PDB entry 1F45 | X-ray diffraction, 2.80 A resolution | chains A and B

# Chain A
Protein: Interleukin-12 beta chain
Organism: Homo sapiens
Notes: engineered mutation(s): A150F/A151N
UniProtKB: P29460 (I12B_HUMAN); residues 1-306 here correspond to UniProt positions 23-328 (UniProt number = residue number + 22)
Chain sequence (306 residues; each row starts with the number of its first residue):
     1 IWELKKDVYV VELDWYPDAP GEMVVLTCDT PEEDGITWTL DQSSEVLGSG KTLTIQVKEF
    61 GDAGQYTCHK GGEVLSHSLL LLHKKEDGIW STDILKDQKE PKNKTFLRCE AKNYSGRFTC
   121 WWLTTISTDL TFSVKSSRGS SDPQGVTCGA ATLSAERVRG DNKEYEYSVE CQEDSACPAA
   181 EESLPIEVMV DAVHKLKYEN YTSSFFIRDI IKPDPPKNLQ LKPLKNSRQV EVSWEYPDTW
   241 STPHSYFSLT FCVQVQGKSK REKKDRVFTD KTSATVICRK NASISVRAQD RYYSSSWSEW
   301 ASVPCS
Unresolved in the structure: 69-75, 157-163, 257-263, 280-282
Cystine bridges: Cys28-Cys68, Cys109-Cys120, Cys148-Cys171, Cys278-Cys305
Covalent attachments: glycan linked to Asn200
Swiss-Prot annotation at these positions:
  - glycosylation: Asn113 (N-linked (GlcNAc...) asparagine), Asn200 (N-linked (GlcNAc...) asparagine), Trp297 (C-linked (Man) tryptophan)
From the paper describing this entry:
  - post-translational modification sites: Asn200
  - contacts within the chain: Tyr114-Asp290 (hydrogen bond)
  - mutagenesis - F247A: abolished expression
  - conformationally variable residues (loop rearrangement, side-chain flip): Trp240 to Leu249, Gln289 to Trp297

# Chain B
Protein: Interleukin-12 alpha chain
Organism: Homo sapiens
UniProtKB: P29459 (I12A_HUMAN); the construct has insertions or renumbered stretches relative to UniProt, so the offset changes along the chain: 1-74 = UniProt 23-96; 79-86 = UniProt 102-109; 88-197 = UniProt 110-219
Chain sequence (197 residues; each row starts with the number of its first residue; note: 5 numbers in that range are skipped by the numbering (no residue carries them; nothing is unmodelled there); a row labelled like 74A-74E holds insertion residues (74A, then the next letters in order)):
     1 RNLPVATPDP GMFPCLHHSQ NLLRAVSNML QKARQTLEFY PCTSEEIDHE DITKDKTSTV
    61 EACLPLELTK NESC
74A-74E LNSRE
    79 TSFITNGS
    88 CLASRKTSFM MALCLSSIYE DLKMYQVEFK TMNAKLLMDP KRQIFLDQNM LAVIDELMQA
   148 LNFNSETVPQ KSSLEEPDFY KTKIKLCILL HAFRIRAVTI DRVMSYLNAS
Unresolved in the structure: 1-19, 43-57, 74A-74E, 88-94, 149-166
Cystine bridges: Cys42-Cys174, Cys63-Cys101
Sequence notes: engineered mutation Met191 (Thr213 in P29459)
Swiss-Prot annotation at these positions:
  - glycosylation (N-linked (GlcNAc...) asparagine): Asn71, Asn84
From the paper describing this entry:
  - contacts within the chain: Asp108-Arg183 (salt bridge)
  - mutagenesis - C74S: unchanged binding to Interleukin-12 beta chain (chain A)
  - mutagenesis - R183A, R183L: abolished expression

# Interface between chain A and chain B
Residue-residue contacts - 42 pairs, chain A then chain B:
  Tyr114(A) with Arg189(B), hydrogen bond
  Ser175(A) with Ser73(B)
  Ala176(A) with Ser73(B)
  Cys177(A) with Ser73(B); Cys74(B), disulfide
  Pro178(A) with Cys74(B)
  Ala179(A) with Val60(B); Leu64(B), hydrophobic; Leu68(B), hydrophobic
  Glu181(A) with Val60(B); Ile182(B); Arg183(B), salt bridge; Thr186(B), hydrogen bond
  Arg208(A) with Ile182(B)
  Thr242(A) with Leu68(B)
  Pro243(A) with Pro65(B), hydrophobic; Glu67(B); Leu68(B)
  Ser245(A) with Arg189(B); Ser192(B), hydrogen bond (backbone-side chain); Tyr193(B); Ala196(B)
  Tyr246(A) with Pro65(B), hydrophobic; Arg189(B), hydrogen bond (backbone-side chain)
  Phe247(A) with Arg189(B)
  Ser248(A) with Ser192(B)
  Gln289(A) with Arg34(B), hydrogen bond
  Asp290(A) with Arg34(B), hydrogen bond (backbone-side chain)
  Arg291(A) with Arg34(B), hydrogen bond (backbone-side chain)
  Tyr292(A) with Leu30(B), hydrophobic; Arg34(B); Arg181(B), hydrogen bond (backbone-side chain); Val185(B), hydrophobic; Asp188(B), hydrogen bond; Arg189(B)
  Tyr293(A) with Arg34(B), hydrogen bond (backbone-side chain); Arg181(B); Ile182(B); Val185(B); Arg189(B)
  Ser294(A) with Arg34(B), hydrogen bond (backbone-side chain)
  Ser295(A) with Arg34(B)
Also at the interface, not in a pair above, chain A (23 interface residues in all): Glu182, Thr250
Also at the interface, not in a pair above, chain B (23 interface residues in all): Ser27, Asn71, Asn84, Val190
Disulfides between the chains: Cys177(A)-Cys74(B)
Interface features reported in the paper:
  - pairs named by the authors: Tyr114(A)-Arg189(B), Cys177(A)-Cys74(B) (covalent link), Glu181(A)-Arg183(B) (hydrogen bond), Glu181(A)-Thr186(B) (hydrogen bond), Glu181(A)-Val60(B) (hydrophobic contact), Glu181(A)-Ile182(B) (hydrophobic contact), Tyr246(A)-Arg189(B), Asp290(A)-Arg189(B) (water-mediated contact), Tyr292(A)-Arg189(B), Tyr293(A)-Arg189(B)
  - interface residues, chain A: Glu181(A)
  - hot spots on chain A (mutagenesis) - P178G, A179F: decreased binding to Interleukin-12 alpha chain (chain B)
  - interface residues, chain B: Arg34(B), Arg189(B)
  - hot spots on chain B (mutagenesis) - R189A, R189F, R189L: abolished binding to Interleukin-12 beta chain (chain A)
  - hot spots on chain B (mutagenesis) - L68A, R189K: decreased binding to Interleukin-12 beta chain (chain A)

# Summary
Chain A and chain B each contribute 23 residues to their interface; the contacts include 1 disulfide bond, 11
hydrogen bonds and 1 salt bridge. Polar pairs include Glu181(A)-Arg183(B), Tyr114(A)-Arg189(B) and
Glu181(A)-Thr186(B). The authors report contacts between Tyr114(A) and Arg189(B), Cys177(A) and Cys74(B) and
Tyr246(A) and Arg189(B) among others; hydrogen bonds between Glu181(A) and Arg183(B) and Glu181(A) and
Thr186(B); hydrophobic contacts between Glu181(A) and Val60(B) and Glu181(A) and Ile182(B). From the paper:
R189A, R189F and R189L of chain B abolish binding to Interleukin-12 beta chain (chain A); interface residues
Glu181(A) and Arg34(B) among others; 11 substitutions were tested in all.
Here chain A is Interleukin-12 beta chain and chain B is Interleukin-12 alpha chain, both from Homo sapiens.
Entry 1F45 (Human interleukin-12) was determined by X-ray diffraction (same publication as 1F42).
